PDB entry 1KFS | X-ray diffraction, 2.10 A resolution | chains B and A

# Chain B
Molecule: 7-nt DNA strand
Sequence (7 nucleotides; numbered 1001 to 1007; the number before each row is that of its first residue):
  1001 GCTTACG
Disordered / not traced: 1001-1004
Ion coordination: Mg2+: DC1006, DG1007 (shared with Asp355(A) of chain A); Zn2+: DG1007 (shared with Asp355(A), Glu357(A), Asp501(A) of chain A)

# Chain A
Protein: Protein (DNA polymerase I klenow fragment (e.c.2.7.7.7))
Source organism: Escherichia coli
Notes: EC 2.7.7.7
Reference sequence: P00582 (DPO1_ECOLI); residues 324-928 here = UniProt positions 324-928
Amino-acid sequence (605 residues; each row starts with the number of its first residue):
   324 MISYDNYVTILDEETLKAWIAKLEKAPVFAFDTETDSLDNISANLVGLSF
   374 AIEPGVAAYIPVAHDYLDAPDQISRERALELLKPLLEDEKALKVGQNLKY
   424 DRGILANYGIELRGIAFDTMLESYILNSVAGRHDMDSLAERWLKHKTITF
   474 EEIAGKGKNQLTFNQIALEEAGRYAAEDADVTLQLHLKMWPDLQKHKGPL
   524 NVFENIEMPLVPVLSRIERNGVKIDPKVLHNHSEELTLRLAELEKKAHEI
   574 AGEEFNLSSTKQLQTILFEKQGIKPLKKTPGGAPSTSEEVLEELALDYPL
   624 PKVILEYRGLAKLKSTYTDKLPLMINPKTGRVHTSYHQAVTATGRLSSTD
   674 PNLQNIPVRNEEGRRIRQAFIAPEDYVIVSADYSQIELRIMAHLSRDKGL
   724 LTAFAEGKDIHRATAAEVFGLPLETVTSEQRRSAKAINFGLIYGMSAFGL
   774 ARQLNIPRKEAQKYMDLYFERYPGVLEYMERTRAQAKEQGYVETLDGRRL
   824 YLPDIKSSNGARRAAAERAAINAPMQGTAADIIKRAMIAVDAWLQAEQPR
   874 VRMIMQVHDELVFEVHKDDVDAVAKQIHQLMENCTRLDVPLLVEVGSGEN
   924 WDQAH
Disordered / not traced: 603-606
Differences from the reference sequence: engineered mutation Met324 (Val in P00582)
Ion coordination: Mg2+: Asp355 (shared with DC1006(B), DG1007(B) of chain B); Zn2+ site 1: Asp355, Glu357, Asp501 (shared with DG1007(B) of chain B); Zn2+ site 2: Glu572, His901, Glu905; Zn2+ site 3 near Asp882 (its only coordinating residue here)

# Interface between chain B and chain A
Residue-residue contacts (25; chain B residue first):
  DA1005(B) - Asn420(A)  hydrogen bond to the base
  DA1005(B) - Lys422(A)  hydrogen bond to the base
  DA1005(B) - Met443(A)  sugar contact
  DA1005(B) - Arg455(A)  salt bridge to the phosphate
  DA1005(B) - Asp457(A)  phosphate contact
  DA1005(B) - Ser658(A)  hydrogen bond to the base
  DA1005(B) - Tyr659(A)  base contact
  DA1005(B) - His660(A)  hydrogen bond to the base
  DC1006(B) - Leu361(A)  base contact
  DC1006(B) - Gln419(A)  hydrogen bond to the phosphate
  DC1006(B) - Asn420(A)  hydrogen bond to the sugar
  DC1006(B) - Asp457(A)  phosphate contact
  DC1006(B) - Met458(A)  hydrogen bond to the phosphate
  DG1007(B) - Asp355(A)  phosphate contact
  DG1007(B) - Thr356(A)  sugar contact
  DG1007(B) - Glu357(A)  phosphate contact
  DG1007(B) - Thr358(A)  hydrogen bond to the phosphate
  DG1007(B) - Leu361(A)  base contact
  DG1007(B) - Tyr423(A)  hydrogen bond to the sugar
  DG1007(B) - Phe473(A)  stacking on the base
  DG1007(B) - Glu474(A)  base contact
  DG1007(B) - Gln483(A)  base contact
  DG1007(B) - Phe486(A)  phosphate contact
  DG1007(B) - Tyr497(A)  hydrogen bond to the phosphate
  DG1007(B) - Asp501(A)  phosphate contact
Also at the interface, not in a pair above, chain A (25 interface residues in all): Ser360, His456, Asp459

# In short
The interface between chain B and chain A involves 3 residues on one side and 25 on the other; the contacts
include 10 hydrogen bonds, 1 salt bridge and 1 aromatic stacking contact. Among the polar pairs are
DA1005(B)-Asn420(A), DA1005(B)-Lys422(A) and DA1005(B)-Ser658(A).
Here chain B is a 7-nt DNA strand and chain A is Protein (DNA polymerase I klenow fragment (e.c.2.7.7.7))
(Escherichia coli). Entry 1KFS (DNA polymerase I klenow fragment (e.c.2.7.7.7) mutant/DNA complex) was
determined by X-ray diffraction (same publication as 1KRP and 1KSP).
